PDB entry 6QNO | electron microscopy, 4.38 A resolution (low resolution: residue-level contacts below are approximate; hydrogen-bond / salt-bridge calls are withheld) | chains A and R of the 6 polymer chains in the assembly

[Chain A]
Name: Guanine nucleotide-binding protein G(i) subunit alpha-1
Organism: Homo sapiens
UniProtKB: P63096 (GNAI1_HUMAN); residue numbers follow UniProt; this construct covers 1-354
Chain sequence (376 residues; numbered -21 to 354; the number before each row is that of its first residue; numbers below 1 keep their minus sign (Met-21 is residue -21)):
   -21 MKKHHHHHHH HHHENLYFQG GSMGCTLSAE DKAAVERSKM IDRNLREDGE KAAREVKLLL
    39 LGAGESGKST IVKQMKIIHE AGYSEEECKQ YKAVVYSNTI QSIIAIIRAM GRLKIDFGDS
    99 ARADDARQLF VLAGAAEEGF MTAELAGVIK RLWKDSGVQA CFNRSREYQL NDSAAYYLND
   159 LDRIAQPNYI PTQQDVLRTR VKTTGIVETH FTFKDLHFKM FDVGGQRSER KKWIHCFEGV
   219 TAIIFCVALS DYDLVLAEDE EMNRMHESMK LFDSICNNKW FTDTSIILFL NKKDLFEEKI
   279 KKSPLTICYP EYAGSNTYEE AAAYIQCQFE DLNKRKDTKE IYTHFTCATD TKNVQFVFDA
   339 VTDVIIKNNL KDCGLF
Disordered / not traced: -21 to 3, 54-182, 231-240
Differences from the reference sequence: initiating methionine (-21); expression tag (-20 to 0)
Curated features (UniProtKB/Swiss-Prot):
  - region: Lys35 to Thr48 (G1 motif), Asp173 to Thr181 (G2 motif), Phe196 to Arg205 (G3 motif), Ile265 to Asp272 (G4 motif), Thr324 to Thr329 (G5 motif)
  - binding site (GTP): Glu43 to Thr48, Ser151, Leu175 to Thr181, Asp200 to Gln204, Asn269 to Asp272, Ala326
  - binding site (Mg(2+)): Ser47, Thr181
  - modified residue: Arg178 (ADP-ribosylarginine), Gln204 (Deamidated glutamine), Cys351 (ADP-ribosylcysteine)
  - lipidation: Gly2 (N-myristoyl glycine), Cys3 (S-palmitoyl cysteine)
  - natural variant: Gly40 (G40C: In NEDHISB; G40R: In NEDHISB), Gly45 (G45D: In NEDHISB), Thr48 (T48I: In NEDHISB; T48K: In NEDHISB), Gln52 (Q52P: In NEDHISB), Ser75 (deletion: In NEDHISB; uncertain significance), Gln172 (deletion: In NEDHISB), Asp173 (D173V: In NEDHISB), Glu186 to Phe189 (deletion: In NEDHISB; uncertain significance), Cys224 (C224Y: In NEDHISB), Lys270 (K270N: In NEDHISB; K270R: In NEDHISB), Asp272 (D272G: In NEDHISB), Ala326 (A326P: In NEDHISB), 1 further natural variant entry in UniProt
  - mutagenesis: Gly42 (G42R: Abolishes switch to an activated conformation and dissociation from beta and gamma subunits upon GTP binding. Abolishes interaction with RGS family members), Glu116 (E116L: Enhances interaction (inactive GDP-bound) with RGS14), Gln147 (Q147L: Enhances interaction (inactive GDP-bound) with RGS14), Glu245 (E245L: Enhances interaction (inactive GDP-bound) with RGS14)

[Chain R]
Name: Rhodopsin
Organism: Bos taurus
UniProtKB: P02699 (OPSD_BOVIN); residue numbers follow UniProt; this construct covers 1-348
Chain sequence (348 residues; each row starts with the number of its first residue):
     1 MCGTEGPNFY VPFSNKTGVV RSPFEAPQYY LAEPWQFSML AAYMFLLIML GFPINFLTLY
    61 VTVQHKKLRT PLNYILLNLA VADLFMVFGG FTTTLYTSLH GYFVFGPTGC NLEGFFATLG
   121 GEIALWSLVV LAIERYVVVC KPMSNFRFGE NHAIMGVAFT WVMALACAAP PLVGWSRYIP
   181 EGMQCSCGID YYTPHEETNN ESFVIYMFVV HFIIPLIVIF FCYGQLVFTV KEAAAQQQES
   241 ATTQKAEKEV TRMVIIYVIA FLICWLPYAG VAFYIFTHQG SCFGPIFMTI PAFFAKTSAV
   301 YNPVIYIMMN KQFRNCMVTT LCCGKNPLGD DEASTTVSKT ETSQVAPA
Disordered / not traced: 1, 336-348
Disulfides: Cys2-Cys282, Cys110-Cys187
Covalently attached groups: N-acetylglucosamine (NAG) linked to Asn15; retinal (RET) linked to Lys296
Differences from the reference sequence: engineered mutation Cys2 (Asn in P02699), Tyr257 (Met in P02699), Cys282 (Asp in P02699)
Ligand contacts: retinal (RET): Met86, Ala117, Thr118, Gly121, Glu122, Ile189, Tyr191, Val204, Met207, Phe208, Trp265, Tyr268, Ala269, Ala272
Curated features (UniProtKB/Swiss-Prot):
  - region: Asp330 to Ala348 (Interaction with SAG)
  - motif: Glu134 to Tyr136 ('Ionic lock' involved in activated form stabilization)
  - binding site (Zn(2+)): Glu201, Gln279
  - site: Glu113 (Plays an important role in the conformation switch to the active conformation)
  - modified residue: Met1 (N-acetylmethionine), Lys296 (N6-(retinylidene)lysine), Ser334 (Phosphoserine), Thr335 (Phosphothreonine), Thr336 (Phosphothreonine), Ser338 (Phosphoserine), Thr340 (Phosphothreonine), Thr342 (Phosphothreonine), Ser343 (Phosphoserine)
  - lipidation (S-palmitoyl cysteine): Cys322, Cys323
  - glycosylation: Asn15 (N-linked (GlcNAc...) asparagine)
  - mutagenesis: Asn15 (N15D: Normal light absorption; when associated with C-2 and C-282), Gly90 (G90D: Increased thermal stability and decreased retinal uptake. Decreases stability of the inactive conformation), Thr94 (T94I: Stabilizes the activated conformation and hinders hydrolysis of the covalent bond that retains all-trans-retinol), Glu113 (E113Q: Causes shift to the activated conformation)
What the authors report for this chain:
  - conformationally variable residues (loop rearrangement): Gly324 to Thr335

[Chain A / chain R interface]
Residue-residue contacts (28):
  Arg32(A) - Asn145(R)
  Arg32(A) - Arg147(R)
  Asn256(A) - Thr335(R)
  Lys257(A) - Glu332(R)
  Lys257(A) - Ala333(R)
  Lys257(A) - Ser334(R)
  Lys257(A) - Thr335(R)
  Thr316(A) - Thr242(R)
  Glu318(A) - Gln237(R)
  Glu318(A) - Ser240(R)
  Glu318(A) - Ala241(R)
  Glu318(A) - Thr242(R)
  Tyr320(A) - Gln237(R)
  Asp337(A) - Gln236(R)
  Asp341(A) - Gln237(R)
  Asn347(A) - Val138(R)
  Leu348(A) - Val139(R)
  Asp350(A) - Leu72(R)
  Cys351(A) - Leu72(R)
  Cys351(A) - Arg135(R)
  Cys351(A) - Val138(R)
  Gly352(A) - Arg135(R)
  Gly352(A) - Asn310(R)
  Leu353(A) - Arg135(R)
  Leu353(A) - Tyr257(R)
  Phe354(A) - Ala246(R)
  Phe354(A) - Glu249(R)
  Phe354(A) - Lys311(R)
Interface residues without a listed pair, chain A (19 interface residues in all): Asp193, Asn255, Ile344, Lys349
Interface residues without a listed pair, chain R (26 interface residues in all): Phe146, Leu226, Val230, Ala233, Val250, Gln312
From the paper, about this interface:
  - interface residues, chain A: Asn256(A), Lys257(A)
  - interface residues, chain R: Asp330(R), Glu332(R), Ala333(R), Thr335(R)

[In short]
Chain A and chain R form an interface of 19 and 26 residues respectively. Retinal is covalently linked to
Lys296(R). N-acetylglucosamine is covalently linked to Asn15(R). From the paper: interface residues Asn256(A),
Lys257(A) and Asp330(R) among others; conformational variability at Gly324(R).
Here chain A is Guanine nucleotide-binding protein G(i) subunit alpha-1 (Homo sapiens) and chain R is
Rhodopsin (Bos taurus). Entry 6QNO (Rhodopsin-Gi protein complex) was determined by electron microscopy (same
publication as 6QNK).
